9PBA - chains H and I of the 12 polymer chains in the assembly; structure by electron microscopy, 3.47 A resolution.

# Chain H
Name: Syntaxin-1A
Organism: Rattus norvegicus
Reference sequence: P32851 (STX1A_RAT); residues 1-267 here = UniProt positions 1-267
Sequence (267 residues; numbered 1 to 267; the number before each row is that of its first residue):
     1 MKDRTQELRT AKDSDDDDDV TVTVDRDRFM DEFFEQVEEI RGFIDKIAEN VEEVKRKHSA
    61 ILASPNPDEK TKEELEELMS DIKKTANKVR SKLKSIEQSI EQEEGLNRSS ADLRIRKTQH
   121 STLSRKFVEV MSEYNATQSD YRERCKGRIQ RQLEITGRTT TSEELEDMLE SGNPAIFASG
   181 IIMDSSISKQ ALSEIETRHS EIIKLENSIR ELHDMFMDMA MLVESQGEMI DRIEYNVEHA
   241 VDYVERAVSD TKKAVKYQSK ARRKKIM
Unresolved in the structure: 1-187, 260-267
Curated features (UniProtKB/Swiss-Prot):
  - site: Lys253, Ala254 (Microbial infection: Cleavage)
  - modified residue (Phosphoserine): Ser14, Ser64, Ser95, Ser188
  - cross-link (Glycyl lysine isopeptide (Lys-Gly)): Lys252 (interchain with G-Cter in SUMO), Lys253 (interchain with G-Cter in SUMO), Lys256 (interchain with G-Cter in SUMO)

# Chain I
Name: Synaptosomal-associated protein 25
Organism: Rattus norvegicus
Reference sequence: P60881 (SNP25_RAT); residues 1-206 here = UniProt positions 1-206
Sequence (222 residues; numbered -15 to 206; the number before each row is that of its first residue; numbers below 1 keep their minus sign (Met-15 is residue -15)):
   -15 MGSSHHHHHH SQDPNSMAED ADMRNELEEM QRRADQLADE SLESTRRMLQ LVEESKDAGI
    45 RTLVMLDEQG EQLERIEEGM DQINKDMKEA EKNLTDLGKF AGLAVAPANK LKSSDAYKKA
   105 WGNNQDGVVA SQPARVVDER EQMAISGGFI RRVTNDAREN EMDENLEQVS GIIGNLRHMA
   165 LDMGNEIDTQ NRQIDRIMEK ADSNKTRIDE ANQRATKMLG SG
Unresolved in the structure: -15 to 0, 83-131, 205-206
Differences from the reference sequence: expression tag (-15 to 0); conflict Ala85 (Cys in P60881), Ala88 (Cys in P60881), Ala90 (Cys in P60881), Ala92 (Cys in P60881)
Curated features (UniProtKB/Swiss-Prot):
  - region: Gly111 to Val120 (Interaction with ZDHHC13 and ZDHHC17)
  - site ((Microbial infection) Cleavage): Arg180, Ile181, Gln197, Arg198
  - modified residue: Thr138 (Phosphothreonine), Ser154 (Phosphoserine), Ser187 (Phosphoserine)
  - mutagenesis: Val113 (V113A: Inhibits interaction with ZDHHC13 and ZDHHC17), Gln116 (Q116A: Inhibits interaction with ZDHHC13 and ZDHHC17), Pro117 (P117A: Inhibits interaction with ZDHHC13 and ZDHHC17)

# Interface between chain H and chain I
Pairs across the interface - 44 pairs, chain H then chain I:
  Lys189(H) with Met14(I); Gln15(I), hydrogen bond
  Ala191(H) with Val137(I), hydrophobic
  Glu194(H) with Val137(I)
  Ile195(H) with Leu21(I), hydrophobic
  Glu196(H) with Arg17(I), salt bridge
  Arg198(H) with Ile134(I); Glu143(I), salt bridge
  His199(H) with Leu21(I), hydrogen bond (side chain-backbone); Ala22(I), hydrogen bond (side chain-backbone); Ser25(I)
  Ile202(H) with Ser25(I); Ser28(I); Met32(I)
  Leu205(H) with Met32(I)
  Glu206(H) with Ser28(I); Arg31(I), salt bridge; Met32(I); Leu35(I)
  Ile209(H) with Met32(I), hydrophobic; Leu35(I), hydrophobic
  His213(H) with Leu35(I); Glu38(I), salt bridge; Ser39(I)
  Phe216(H) with Ser39(I); Leu160(I), hydrophobic
  Val223(H) with Thr46(I); Met49(I); Leu50(I), hydrophobic; Gln53(I)
  Glu224(H) with Met49(I)
  Gln226(H) with Gln53(I)
  Gly227(H) with Met49(I); Gln53(I), hydrogen bond (backbone-side chain)
  Ile230(H) with Gln53(I); Gln56(I)
  Asp231(H) with Gln56(I), hydrogen bond
  Ile233(H) with Ile60(I), hydrophobic
  Glu234(H) with Gln56(I); Arg59(I), salt bridge
  Val237(H) with Ile60(I), hydrophobic; Met64(I), hydrophobic
  Val241(H) with Ile67(I), hydrophobic
  Val244(H) with Ile67(I), hydrophobic
Other interface residues (no listed pair), chain H (29 interface residues in all): Leu192, Ile203, Arg210, Leu212, Ala220
Other interface residues (no listed pair), chain I (29 interface residues in all): Ala18, Val36, Arg135, Arg142

# Summary
The chain H/chain I interface involves 29 residues from each chain, with 5 hydrogen bonds and 5 salt bridges.
Polar pairs include Glu196(H)-Arg17(I), Arg198(H)-Glu143(I) and Glu206(H)-Arg31(I). From UniProt: 3
mutagenesis sites on chain I.
Here chain H is Syntaxin-1A and chain I is Synaptosomal-associated protein 25, both from Rattus norvegicus.
Entry 9PBA (21bin20S complex (NSF-alphaSNAP-2:1 syntaxin-1a:SNAP-25), non-hydrolyzing, class 9) was determined
by electron microscopy together with 9OJR, 9OJU, 9OJZ, 9OK3, 9OK5, 9OKC and 17 further entries from the same
study.
